Entry 6FMJ (X-ray diffraction, 2.45 A resolution); this record covers chains A and B of the 3 polymer chains in the assembly.

== Chain A ==
Molecule: Elongin-B
From: Homo sapiens
Reference sequence: Q15370 (ELOB_HUMAN); numbering as in UniProt (aligned over 1-104)
Amino-acid sequence (104 residues; numbered 1 to 104; the number before each row is that of its first residue):
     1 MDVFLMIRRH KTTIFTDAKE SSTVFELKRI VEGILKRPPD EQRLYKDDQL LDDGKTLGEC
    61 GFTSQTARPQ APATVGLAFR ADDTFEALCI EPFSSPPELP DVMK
Modified / non-standard residues: C60 (S-(dimethylarsenic)cysteine; CAS); C89 (S-(dimethylarsenic)cysteine; CAS)
Curated features (UniProtKB/Swiss-Prot):
  - modified residue: M1 (N-acetylmethionine), T84 (Phosphothreonine)

== Chain B ==
Molecule: Elongin-C
From: Homo sapiens
Reference sequence: Q15369 (ELOC_HUMAN); residue numbers follow UniProt; this construct covers 17-112
Amino-acid sequence (97 residues; numbered 16 to 112; the number before each row is that of its first residue):
    16 MMYVKLISSD GHEFIVKREH ALTSGTIKAM LSGPGQFAEN ETNEVNFREI PSHVLSKVCM
    76 YFTYKVRYTN SSTEIPEFPI APEIALELLM AANFLDC
Disordered / not traced: 48-57
Sequence notes: initiating methionine (16)

== Chain A / chain B interface ==
Contacting residue pairs (55):
  F4(A) - T78(B)
  M6(A) - M75(B)  hydrophobic
  R8(A) - H27(B)
  K11(A) - D25(B)  hydrogen bond (side chain-backbone)
  K11(A) - G26(B)
  K11(A) - H27(B)
  K11(A) - E28(B)  hydrogen bond (backbone-backbone)
  T12(A) - E28(B)
  T13(A) - E28(B)  hydrogen bond (backbone-backbone)
  T13(A) - F29(B)
  T13(A) - I30(B)  hydrogen bond (backbone-backbone)
  I14(A) - I30(B)
  F15(A) - Y18(B)
  F15(A) - F29(B)  hydrophobic
  F15(A) - I30(B)  hydrogen bond (backbone-backbone)
  F15(A) - V31(B)  hydrophobic
  F15(A) - S71(B)
  F15(A) - C74(B)  hydrophobic
  F15(A) - M75(B)  hydrophobic
  T16(A) - Y18(B)
  T16(A) - K32(B)
  D17(A) - K32(B)  salt bridge
  I34(A) - Y18(B)
  I34(A) - I30(B)  hydrophobic
  L35(A) - I30(B)  hydrophobic
  P69(A) - M75(B)
  P69(A) - T78(B)
  P69(A) - Y79(B)  hydrophobic
  P69(A) - R82(B)
  P69(A) - Y83(B)  hydrophobic
  Q70(A) - M75(B)
  Q70(A) - Y79(B)
  Q70(A) - P91(B)
  Q70(A) - F93(B)
  Q70(A) - P94(B)
  P72(A) - M75(B)
  E91(A) - H27(B)
  P92(A) - H27(B)  hydrogen bond (backbone-side chain)
  F93(A) - H27(B)
  F93(A) - F29(B)  hydrophobic
  F93(A) - S67(B)
  F93(A) - H68(B)
  F93(A) - S71(B)
  S94(A) - D25(B)
  S94(A) - P66(B)
  S94(A) - S67(B)  hydrogen bond (backbone-side chain)
  S94(A) - H68(B)  hydrogen bond
  S95(A) - H68(B)
  P96(A) - H68(B)
  P96(A) - E98(B)
  P96(A) - I99(B)  hydrophobic
  P97(A) - E102(B)
  L99(A) - P97(B)
  L99(A) - E98(B)
  M103(A) - P97(B)
Interface residues without a listed pair, chain A (26 interface residues in all): I30, P100
Interface residues without a listed pair, chain B (29 interface residues in all): K72, A100, L101

== Overview ==
Chain A and chain B form an interface of 26 and 29 residues respectively; the contacts include 8 hydrogen
bonds and 1 salt bridge. Polar pairs include D17(A)-K32(B), K11(A)-D25(B) and P92(A)-H27(B).
Chain A is Elongin-B and chain B is Elongin-C, both from Homo sapiens; the structure, pVHL:EloB:EloC in
complex with (2S,4R)-1-((S)-2-Acetamidopropanethioyl)-4-hydroxy-N-(4-(4-methylthiazol-5-yl)
benzyl)pyrrolidine-2-carboxamide (ligand 3), was determined by X-ray diffraction together with 6FMI and 6FMK
from the same study.
